Entry 4CEV (X-ray diffraction, 2.70 A resolution); this record covers chains A and B of the 4 polymer chains in the assembly.

Chain A (and B):
Molecule: Protein (ARGINASE)
From: Bacillus caldovelox
Notes: EC 3.5.3.1; chain B of this document is another copy of the same molecule, construct and numbering; everything in this record applies to it too
UniProt: P53608 (ARGI_BACCD); residues 1-299 here = UniProt positions 1-299
Chain sequence (299 residues; each row starts with the number of its first residue):
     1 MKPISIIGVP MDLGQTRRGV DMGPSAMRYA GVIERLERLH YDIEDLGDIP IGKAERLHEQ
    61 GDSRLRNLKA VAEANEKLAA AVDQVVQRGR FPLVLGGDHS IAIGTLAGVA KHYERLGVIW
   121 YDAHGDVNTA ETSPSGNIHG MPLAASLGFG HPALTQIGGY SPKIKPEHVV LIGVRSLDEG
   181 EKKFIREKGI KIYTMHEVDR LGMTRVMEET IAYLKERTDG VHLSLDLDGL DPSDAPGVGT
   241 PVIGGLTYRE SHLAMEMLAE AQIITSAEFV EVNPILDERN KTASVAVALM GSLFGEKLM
Unresolved in the structure: 1
Curated features (UniProtKB/Swiss-Prot):
  - binding site (Mn(2+)): His-99, Asp-122, His-124, Asp-126, Asp-226, Asp-228
  - binding site (substrate): His-124 to Asn-128, Ser-135 to Asn-137, Asp-178, Thr-240, Glu-271

How chain A and chain B interact:
Pairs across the interface (30):
  Thr-204(A) with Asp-199(B); Arg-200(B), hydrogen bond (side chain-backbone)
  Tyr-248(A) with Ile-243(B); Gly-244(B)
  Arg-249(A) with Met-195(B); Val-198(B); Asp-199(B), salt bridge; Gly-245(B), hydrogen bond (side chain-backbone); Leu-246(B); Thr-247(B); Glu-250(B), salt bridge
  Leu-253(A) with His-196(B); Asp-199(B); Arg-200(B)
  Glu-256(A) with His-196(B), salt bridge
  Met-257(A) with Arg-200(B)
  Glu-260(A) with Arg-200(B), salt bridge
  Lys-297(A) with Lys-182(B), hydrogen bond (backbone-side chain)
  Leu-298(A) with Val-174(B); Arg-175(B); Leu-177(B); Lys-182(B); Thr-194(B); Met-195(B); His-196(B)
  Met-299(A) with Leu-177(B), hydrophobic; Lys-182(B); Ile-185(B), hydrophobic; Arg-186(B); Thr-194(B)
Interface residues without a listed pair, chain B (19 interface residues in all): Ile-192

Overview:
10 residues of chain A face 19 of chain B across their interface; the contacts include 3 hydrogen bonds and 4
salt bridges. Polar pairs include Arg-249(A)/Asp-199(B), Arg-249(A)/Glu-250(B) and Glu-256(A)/His-196(B). From
UniProt: 6 Mn2+-binding residues and 11 substrate-binding residues on chain A.
Both chains are Protein (ARGINASE) (Bacillus caldovelox). Entry 4CEV (Arginase from bacillus caldevelox,
L-ornithine complex) was determined by X-ray diffraction (same publication as 1CEV, 2CEV, 3CEV and 5CEV).
